5TIX - chain A; structure by X-ray diffraction, 1.78 A resolution.

Chain A:
Name: Sulfotransferase
Organism: Schistosoma haematobium
UniProt: A0A094ZWQ2 (A0A094ZWQ2_SCHHA); residues 17-266 here = UniProt positions 17-266
Chain sequence (253 residues; each row starts with the number of its first residue):
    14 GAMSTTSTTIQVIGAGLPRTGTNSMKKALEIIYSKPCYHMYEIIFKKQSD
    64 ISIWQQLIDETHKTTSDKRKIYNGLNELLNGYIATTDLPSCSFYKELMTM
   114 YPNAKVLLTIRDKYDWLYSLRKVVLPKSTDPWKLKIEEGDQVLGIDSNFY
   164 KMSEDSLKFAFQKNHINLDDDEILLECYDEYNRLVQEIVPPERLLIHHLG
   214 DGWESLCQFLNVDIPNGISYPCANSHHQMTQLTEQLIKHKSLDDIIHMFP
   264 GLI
Not modelled in the structure: 14-20
Construct notes: expression tag (14-16)
Residues lining bound ligands:
  - adenosine-3'-5'-diphosphate (A3P): Leu30, Pro31, Arg32, Thr33, Gly34, Thr35, Asn36, Ser37, His52, Arg124, Ser132, Leu212, Gly213, Tyr233, Pro234, Cys235, Ala236, Asn237, Ser238, His239
  - oxamniquine (OQR; {(2R)-7-nitro-2-[(propan-2-ylamino)methyl]-1,2,3,4-tetrahydroquinolin-6-yl}methanol): Pro31, Met53, Tyr54, Ile57, Leu101, Val136, Val137, Leu138, Ile149, Asp153, Leu156, Phe162, Tyr163, Ser166, Glu167, Leu170, Leu245, Thr246
Reported in the primary citation:
  - binding site for oxamniquine: Asp100
  - catalytic residues: Asp100

In short:
Ligands of chain A: adenosine-3'-5'-diphosphate and oxamniquine. From the paper: the catalytic residue Asp100;
a binding site for oxamniquine at Asp100.
Chain A is Sulfotransferase (Schistosoma haematobium); the structure, Schistosoma haematobium (Blood Fluke)
Sulfotransferase/R-oxamniquine Complex, was determined by X-ray diffraction together with 5TIV, 5TIW and 5TIZ
from the same study.
